2O8G - chains A and I; structure by X-ray diffraction, 2.50 A resolution.

[Chain A]
Protein: Serine/threonine-protein phosphatase PP1-gamma catalytic subunit
Source organism: Rattus norvegicus
Notes: EC 3.1.3.16
UniProt: P63088 (PP1G_RAT); residue numbers follow UniProt; this construct covers 2-323
Sequence (329 residues; numbered -5 to 323; the number before each row is that of its first residue; numbers below 1 keep their minus sign (Met-5 is residue -5)):
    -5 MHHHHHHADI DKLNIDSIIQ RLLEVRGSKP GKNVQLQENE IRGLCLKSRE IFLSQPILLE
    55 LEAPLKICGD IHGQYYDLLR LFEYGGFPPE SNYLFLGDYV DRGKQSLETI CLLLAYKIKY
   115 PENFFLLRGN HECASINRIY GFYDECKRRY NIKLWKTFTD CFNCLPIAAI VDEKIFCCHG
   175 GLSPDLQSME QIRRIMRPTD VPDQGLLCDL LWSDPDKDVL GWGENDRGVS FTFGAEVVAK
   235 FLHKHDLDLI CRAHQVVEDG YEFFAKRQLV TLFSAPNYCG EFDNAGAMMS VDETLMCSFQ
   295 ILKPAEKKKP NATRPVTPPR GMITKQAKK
Not modelled in the structure: -5 to 5, 301-323
Sequence notes: initiating methionine (-5); expression tag (-4 to 1)
Swiss-Prot annotation at these positions:
  - active site: His125 (Proton donor)
  - binding site (Mn(2+)): Asp64, His66, Asp92, Asn124, His173, His248
  - modified residue: Ala2 (N-acetylalanine), Thr307 (Phosphothreonine), Thr311 (Phosphothreonine)
Metal / ion sites: Mn2+: Asp92, Asn124

[Chain I]
Protein: Protein phosphatase inhibitor 2
Source organism: Mus musculus
UniProt: Q9DCL8 (IPP2_MOUSE); residues 1-206 here correspond to UniProt positions 0-205 (UniProt number = residue number - 1)
Sequence (206 residues; each row starts with the number of its first residue):
     1 MAASTASHRP IKGILKNKTS AASPPVVPSA EQPRPIVEEE LSKKSQKWDE MNILATYHPA
    61 DKDYGLMKID EPNTPYHNMI GDDEDAYSDS EGNEVMTPDI LAKKLAAAEG SEPKYRTREQ
   121 ESSGEEDNDL SPEEREKKRQ FEMKRKLHYN EGLNIKLARQ LISKDLHDDD EDEEMAETAD
   181 GDSMNVEESS QGSTTSDHLQ HKSQSS
Not modelled in the structure: 1-11, 18-43, 57-129, 170-206
Swiss-Prot annotation at these positions:
  - modified residue: Ala3 (N-acetylalanine), Ser123 (Phosphoserine)

[How chain A and chain I interact]
Contacting residue pairs - 92 pairs, chain A then chain I:
  Gln49(A) with Leu15(I)
  Pro50(A) with Asn17(I)
  Leu52(A) with Asn17(I), hydrogen bond (backbone-side chain)
  Glu54(A) with Ile14(I); Leu15(I); Lys16(I), hydrogen bond (backbone-backbone); Asn17(I), hydrogen bond
  Leu55(A) with Ile14(I); Lys16(I)
  Glu56(A) with Ile14(I), hydrogen bond (backbone-backbone); Lys16(I)
  Asn86(A) with Ile14(I)
  Arg96(A) with His148(I), hydrogen bond (side chain-backbone); Glu151(I), salt bridge
  Glu116(A) with Gly13(I); Ile14(I), hydrogen bond (backbone-backbone); Leu15(I)
  Asn117(A) with Lys12(I), hydrogen bond (side chain-backbone); Gly13(I)
  Phe119(A) with Ile14(I), hydrophobic; Leu15(I), hydrophobic
  His125(A) with Glu151(I), salt bridge
  Ala128(A) with Ile162(I)
  Ser129(A) with Ala158(I); Arg159(I), hydrogen bond
  Ile130(A) with Glu151(I); Ile155(I), hydrophobic
  Arg132(A) with Leu161(I); Ile162(I)
  Ile133(A) with Leu157(I), hydrophobic; Ala158(I), hydrophobic; Leu161(I), hydrophobic
  Tyr134(A) with Asn150(I), hydrogen bond; Glu151(I), hydrogen bond (side chain-backbone); Asn154(I), hydrogen bond
  Tyr137(A) with Asp165(I)
  Trp149(A) with Ile162(I), hydrophobic
  Asp166(A) with Lys16(I), salt bridge; Lys44(I), salt bridge
  Lys168(A) with Lys44(I)
  Val195(A) with Arg159(I)
  Asp197(A) with Arg159(I), salt bridge
  Trp206(A) with Glu151(I)
  Asp220(A) with Lys146(I)
  Arg221(A) with Tyr149(I); Gly152(I)
  Val223(A) with Ile155(I), hydrophobic
  Asp242(A) with Ser45(I); Gln46(I), hydrogen bond (side chain-backbone)
  Leu243(A) with Gln46(I); Trp48(I), hydrophobic
  His248(A) with Tyr149(I), hydrogen bond (backbone-side chain)
  Gln249(A) with Tyr149(I)
  Val250(A) with Phe141(I); Arg145(I), hydrogen bond (backbone-side chain); Tyr149(I), hydrogen bond (backbone-side chain)
  Val251(A) with Phe141(I), hydrophobic; Arg145(I)
  Glu252(A) with Phe141(I)
  Tyr255(A) with Ile53(I); Thr56(I), hydrogen bond
  Phe257(A) with Trp48(I), hydrophobic
  Arg261(A) with Trp48(I); Glu50(I), salt bridge; Ile53(I)
  Phe267(A) with Tyr149(I)
  Tyr272(A) with His148(I), hydrogen bond; Tyr149(I)
  Cys273(A) with His148(I)
  Glu275(A) with Lys144(I), hydrogen bond (backbone-side chain)
  Phe276(A) with Phe141(I), hydrophobic; His148(I)
  Glu287(A) with Lys44(I), hydrogen bond (backbone-side chain)
  Thr288(A) with Ser45(I); Lys47(I)
  Leu289(A) with Lys44(I); Gln46(I); Lys47(I), hydrogen bond (backbone-backbone)
  Met290(A) with Lys47(I); Trp48(I); Asp49(I)
  Cys291(A) with Gln46(I); Lys47(I), hydrogen bond (backbone-backbone); Trp48(I), hydrophobic; Asp49(I), hydrogen bond (backbone-backbone)
  Ser292(A) with Asp49(I); Asn52(I)
  Phe293(A) with Trp48(I), hydrophobic; Asn52(I), hydrogen bond (backbone-side chain); Ile53(I), hydrophobic; Thr56(I)
  Ile295(A) with Thr56(I)
Other interface residues (no listed pair), chain A (58 interface residues in all): Leu53, Pro58, Leu59, Ile146, Ile169, Asp194, Met283
Other interface residues (no listed pair), chain I (35 interface residues in all): Lys137, Lys138

[Summary]
The interface between chain A and chain I involves 58 residues on one side and 35 on the other, with 23
hydrogen bonds and 6 salt bridges. Polar pairs include Arg96(A)-Glu151(I), His125(A)-Glu151(I) and
Asp166(A)-Lys16(I).
Here chain A is Serine/threonine-protein phosphatase PP1-gamma catalytic subunit (Rattus norvegicus) and chain
I is Protein phosphatase inhibitor 2 (Mus musculus). Entry 2O8G (Rat pp1c gamma complexed with mouse
inhibitor-2) was determined by X-ray diffraction (same publication as 2O8A).
